Entry 6RSY (X-ray diffraction, 2.95 A resolution); this record covers chains A and C of the 5 polymer chains in the assembly.

Chain A:
Name: HLA class I histocompatibility antigen, A-2 alpha chain
From: Homo sapiens
UniProt: P01892 (1A02_HUMAN); residues 2-277 here correspond to UniProt positions 25-300 (UniProt number = residue number + 23)
Chain sequence (276 residues; numbered 2 to 277; the number before each row is that of its first residue):
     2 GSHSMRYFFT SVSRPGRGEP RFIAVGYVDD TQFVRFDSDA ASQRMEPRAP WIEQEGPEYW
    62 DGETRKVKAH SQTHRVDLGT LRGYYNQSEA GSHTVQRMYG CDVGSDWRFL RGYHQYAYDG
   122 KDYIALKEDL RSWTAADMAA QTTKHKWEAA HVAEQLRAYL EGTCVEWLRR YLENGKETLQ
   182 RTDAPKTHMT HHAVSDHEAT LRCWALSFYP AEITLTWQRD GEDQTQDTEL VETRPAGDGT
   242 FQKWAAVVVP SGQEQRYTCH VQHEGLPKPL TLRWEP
Unresolved in the structure: 277
Disulfide bonds: Cys-102/Cys-165, Cys-204/Cys-260

Chain C:
Name: Arg-met-phe-pro-asn-ala-pro-tyr-leu
From: Homo sapiens
Chain sequence (9 residues; row label = number of the first residue in the row):
     1 RMFPNAPYL

How chain A and chain C interact:
Pairs across the interface (41; chain A residue first):
  Met-6(A) with Arg-1(C)
  Tyr-8(A) with Arg-1(C), hydrogen bond (side chain-backbone); Met-2(C), hydrogen bond (side chain-backbone)
  Met-46(A) with Met-2(C), hydrophobic
  Glu-64(A) with Arg-1(C), salt bridge; Met-2(C), hydrogen bond (side chain-backbone)
  Lys-67(A) with Arg-1(C); Met-2(C), hydrogen bond (side chain-backbone); Pro-4(C)
  Val-68(A) with Met-2(C), hydrophobic
  His-71(A) with Met-2(C); Phe-3(C), hydrogen bond (side chain-backbone); Ala-6(C)
  Thr-74(A) with Ala-6(C); Tyr-8(C), hydrogen bond
  Val-77(A) with Tyr-8(C), hydrophobic
  Asp-78(A) with Tyr-8(C); Leu-9(C), hydrogen bond (side chain-backbone)
  Thr-81(A) with Leu-9(C)
  Leu-82(A) with Leu-9(C), hydrophobic
  Tyr-85(A) with Leu-9(C), hydrogen bond (side chain-backbone)
  Arg-98(A) with Ala-6(C); Pro-7(C), hydrogen bond (side chain-backbone)
  Tyr-100(A) with Met-2(C); Phe-3(C), hydrogen bond (side chain-backbone)
  His-115(A) with Pro-7(C)
  Tyr-117(A) with Leu-9(C), hydrophobic
  Thr-144(A) with Leu-9(C), hydrogen bond (side chain-backbone)
  Lys-147(A) with Leu-9(C), hydrogen bond (side chain-backbone)
  Trp-148(A) with Pro-7(C); Tyr-8(C), hydrogen bond (side chain-backbone); Leu-9(C), hydrophobic
  Val-153(A) with Pro-7(C), hydrophobic
  Gln-156(A) with Phe-3(C); Asn-5(C)
  Leu-157(A) with Phe-3(C), hydrophobic
  Tyr-160(A) with Arg-1(C), hydrogen bond (side chain-backbone); Met-2(C); Phe-3(C), hydrogen bond (side chain-backbone)
  Trp-168(A) with Arg-1(C)
  Tyr-172(A) with Arg-1(C), hydrogen bond (side chain-backbone)
Also at the interface, not in a pair above, chain A (30 interface residues in all): Phe-10, Tyr-60, Gln-73, Tyr-124

Overview:
30 residues of chain A face 9 of chain C across their interface, with 16 hydrogen bonds and 1 salt bridge.
Among the polar pairs are Glu-64(A)/Arg-1(C), Tyr-8(A)/Arg-1(C) and Tyr-8(A)/Met-2(C).
Here chain A is HLA class I histocompatibility antigen, A-2 alpha chain and chain C is
Arg-met-phe-pro-asn-ala-pro-tyr-leu, both from Homo sapiens. Entry 6RSY (The complex between TCR a7b2 and
human Class I MHC HLA-A0201-WT1 with the bound RMFPNAPYL peptide) was determined by X-ray diffraction (same
publication as 6R2L).
